8IW9 - chains A and B of the 6 polymer chains in the assembly; structure by electron microscopy, 3.08 A resolution.

== Chain A ==
Name: Guanine nucleotide-binding protein G(s) subunit alpha isoforms short
Organism: Homo sapiens
Amino-acid sequence (362 residues; each row starts with the number of its first residue; note: 33 numbers in that range are skipped by the numbering (no residue carries them; nothing is unmodelled there); numbering starts at 0):
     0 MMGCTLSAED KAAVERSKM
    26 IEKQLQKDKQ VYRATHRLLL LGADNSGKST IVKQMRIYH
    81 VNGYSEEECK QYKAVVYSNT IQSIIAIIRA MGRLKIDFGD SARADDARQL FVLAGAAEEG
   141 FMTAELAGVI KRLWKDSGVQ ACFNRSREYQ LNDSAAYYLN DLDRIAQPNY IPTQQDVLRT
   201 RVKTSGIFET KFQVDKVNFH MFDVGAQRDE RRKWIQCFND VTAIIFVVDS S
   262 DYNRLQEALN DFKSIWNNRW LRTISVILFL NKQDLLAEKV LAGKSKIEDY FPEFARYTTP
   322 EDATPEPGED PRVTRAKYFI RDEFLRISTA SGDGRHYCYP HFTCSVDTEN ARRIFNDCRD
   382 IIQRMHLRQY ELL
Unresolved in the structure: 0-3, 81-201, 262-264

== Chain B ==
Name: Guanine nucleotide-binding protein G(I)/G(S)/G(T) subunit beta-1
Organism: Homo sapiens
UniProtKB: P62873 (GBB1_HUMAN); residues 2-340 here = UniProt positions 2-340
Amino-acid sequence (377 residues; row label = number of the first residue in the row; numbers below 1 keep their minus sign (Met-10 is residue -10)):
   -10 MHHHHHHGSL LQSELDQLRQ EAEQLKNQIR DARKACADAT LSQITNNIDP VGRIQMRTRR
    50 TLRGHLAKIY AMHWGTDSRL LVSASQDGKL IIWDSYTTNK VHAIPLRSSW VMTCAYAPSG
   110 NYVACGGLDN ICSIYNLKTR EGNVRVSREL AGHTGYLSCC RFLDDNQIVT SSGDTTCALW
   170 DIETGQQTTT FTGHTGDVMS LSLAPDTRLF VSGACDASAK LWDVREGMCR QTFTGHESDI
   230 NAICFFPNGN AFATGSDDAT CRLFDLRADQ ELMTYSHDNI ICGITSVSFS KSGRLLLAGY
   290 DDFNCNVWDA LKADRAGVLA GHDNRVSCLG VTDDGMAVAT GSWDSFLKIW NGSSGGGGSG
   350 GGGSSGVSGW RLFKKIS
Unresolved in the structure: -10 to 2, 341-366
Sequence notes: initiating methionine (-10); expression tag (-9 to 1, 341-366)
Curated features (UniProtKB/Swiss-Prot):
  - modified residue: Ser2 (N-acetylserine), His266 (Phosphohistidine)
  - natural variant: Leu30 (L30F: In MRD42; uncertain significance), Arg52 (R52G: In MRD42), Gly64 (G64V: In MRD42), Asp76 (D76E: In MRD42; D76G: In MRD42), Gly77 (G77S: In MRD42), Lys78 (K78R: In MRD42), Ile80 (I80N: In MRD42; I80T: In MRD42), His91 (H91R: In MRD42; uncertain significance), Ala92 (A92T: In MRD42), Pro94 (P94S: In MRD42), Leu95 (L95P: In MRD42), Arg96 (R96L: In MRD42), 5 further natural variant entries in UniProt

== How chain A and chain B interact ==
Residue-residue contacts (50):
  Val13(A) - Asn88(B)
  Arg15(A) - Val90(B)  hydrogen bond (side chain-backbone)
  Arg15(A) - His91(B)
  Ser16(A) - Lys89(B)  hydrogen bond (side chain-backbone)
  Ile26(A) - Lys89(B)
  Ile26(A) - Val90(B)
  Glu27(A) - Lys89(B)  salt bridge
  Leu30(A) - Gly53(B)
  Leu30(A) - Lys78(B)
  Asp33(A) - Lys78(B)  salt bridge
  Lys34(A) - Leu55(B)
  Tyr37(A) - Leu55(B)  hydrophobic
  Tyr37(A) - Ala56(B)
  Thr204(A) - Asn119(B)
  Thr204(A) - His142(B)  hydrogen bond (side chain-backbone)
  Gly206(A) - Leu117(B)
  Gly206(A) - Asp118(B)
  Gly206(A) - Asn119(B)
  Ile207(A) - Trp99(B)
  Ile207(A) - Leu117(B)  hydrophobic
  Phe222(A) - Trp99(B)  hydrophobic
  Ala226(A) - Thr143(B)
  Gln227(A) - Leu117(B)  hydrogen bond (side chain-backbone)
  Gln227(A) - Asn119(B)
  Gln227(A) - Gly144(B)  hydrogen bond (side chain-backbone)
  Gln227(A) - Tyr145(B)
  Arg228(A) - Gly162(B)
  Arg228(A) - Asp163(B)
  Arg232(A) - Cys204(B)
  Arg232(A) - Asp228(B)  salt bridge
  Lys233(A) - Tyr145(B)
  Lys233(A) - Met188(B)
  Lys233(A) - Cys204(B)
  Lys233(A) - Asp228(B)
  Lys233(A) - Asn230(B)
  Lys233(A) - Asp246(B)  salt bridge
  Gln236(A) - Tyr59(B)
  Cys237(A) - Lys57(B)  hydrogen bond (backbone-side chain)
  Cys237(A) - Tyr59(B)
  Cys237(A) - Gln75(B)
  Cys237(A) - Trp99(B)
  Cys237(A) - Met101(B)  hydrophobic
  Phe238(A) - Trp99(B)  hydrophobic
  Phe238(A) - Leu117(B)  hydrophobic
  Asn239(A) - Lys57(B)  hydrogen bond
  Asn239(A) - Trp332(B)
  Asp240(A) - Lys57(B)  salt bridge
  Trp281(A) - Asp290(B)
  Trp281(A) - Arg314(B)
  Trp281(A) - Trp332(B)  hydrophobic
Other interface residues (no listed pair), chain A (28 interface residues in all): Arg38, Ser205, Trp234, Arg280
Other interface residues (no listed pair), chain B (36 interface residues in all): Arg52, Asp76, Ile80, Ala92, Thr184, Asp186

== Summary ==
28 residues of chain A face 36 of chain B across their interface; the contacts include 7 hydrogen bonds and 5
salt bridges. Among the polar pairs are Glu27(A)-Lys89(B), Asp33(A)-Lys78(B) and Arg232(A)-Asp228(B).
Here chain A is Guanine nucleotide-binding protein G(s) subunit alpha isoforms short and chain B is Guanine
nucleotide-binding protein G(I)/G(S)/G(T) subunit beta-1, both from Homo sapiens. Entry 8IW9 (Cryo-EM
structure of the CAD-bound mTAAR9-Gs complex) was determined by electron microscopy together with 8ITF, 8IW1,
8IW4 and 8IW7 from the same study.
